3GM3 - chain A; structure by X-ray diffraction, 2.60 A resolution.

# Chain A
Protein: Protein tyrosine kinase 2 beta
From: Homo sapiens
Notes: EC 2.7.10.2; fragment: Focal Adhesion Targeting (FAT) Domain
Reference sequence: Q14289 (FAK2_HUMAN); residue numbers follow UniProt; this construct covers 861-1009
Amino-acid sequence (153 residues; numbered 857 to 1009; the number before each row is that of its first residue):
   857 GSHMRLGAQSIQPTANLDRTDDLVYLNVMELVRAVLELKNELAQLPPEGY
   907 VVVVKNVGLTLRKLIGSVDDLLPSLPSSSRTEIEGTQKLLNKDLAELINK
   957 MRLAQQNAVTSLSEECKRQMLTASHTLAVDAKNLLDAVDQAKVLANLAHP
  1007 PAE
Disordered / not traced: 857-871, 1005-1009
Sequence notes: expression tag (857-860); engineered mutation Ala899 (Cys in Q14289)
UniProt features mapped onto this chain:
  - modified residue: Ser866 (Phosphoserine), Tyr881 (Phosphotyrosine)
  - mutagenesis: Tyr881 (Y881F: Loss of phosphorylation site. Strongly reduced interaction with GRB2)

# Overview
UniProt lists one mutagenesis site.
Chain A is Protein tyrosine kinase 2 beta (Homo sapiens); the structure, Crystal Structure of the Focal
Adhesion Targeting (FAT) Domain of Pyk2, was determined by X-ray diffraction (same publication as 3GM1 and
3GM2).
